5L5A - chains H and I of the 28 polymer chains in the assembly; structure by X-ray diffraction, 2.40 A resolution.

Chain H:
Protein: Proteasome subunit beta type-2
Source organism: Saccharomyces cerevisiae S288c
Notes: EC 3.4.25.1
Reference sequence: P25043 (PSB2_YEAST); residues 1-232 here correspond to UniProt positions 30-261 (UniProt number = residue number + 29)
Amino-acid sequence (232 residues; numbered 1 to 232; the number before each row is that of its first residue):
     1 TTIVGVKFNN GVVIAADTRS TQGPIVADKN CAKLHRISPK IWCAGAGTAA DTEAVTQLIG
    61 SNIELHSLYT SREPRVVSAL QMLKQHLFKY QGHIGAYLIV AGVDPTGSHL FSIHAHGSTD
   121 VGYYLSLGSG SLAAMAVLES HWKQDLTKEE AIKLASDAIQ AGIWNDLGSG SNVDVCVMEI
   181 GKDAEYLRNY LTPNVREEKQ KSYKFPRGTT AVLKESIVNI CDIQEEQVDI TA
Disordered / not traced: 227-232
Metal / ion sites: Mg2+ near Gln91 (its only coordinating residue here)
Swiss-Prot annotation at these positions:
  - active site: Thr1 (Nucleophile)

Chain I:
Protein: Proteasome subunit beta type-3
Source organism: Saccharomyces cerevisiae S288c
Notes: EC 3.4.25.1
Reference sequence: P25451 (PSB3_YEAST); residues 0-204 here correspond to UniProt positions 1-205 (UniProt number = residue number + 1)
Amino-acid sequence (205 residues; each row starts with the number of its first residue; numbering starts at 0):
     0 MSDPSSINGG IVVAMTGKDC VAIACDLRLG SQSLGVSNKF EKIFHYGHVF LGITGLATDV
    60 TTLNEMFRYK TNLYKLKEER AIEPETFTQL VSSSLYERRF GPYFVGPVVA GINSKSGKPF
   120 IAGFDLIGCI DEAKDFIVSG TASDQLFGMC ESLYEPNLEP EDLFETISQA LLNAADRDAL
   180 SGWGAVVYII KKDEVVKRYL KMRQD
Disordered / not traced: 0
Metal / ion sites: Mg2+ site 1: Asp177, Ser180; Mg2+ site 2: Asp204 (shared with 3 residues of chain Y)
Swiss-Prot annotation at these positions:
  - modified residue: Ser30 (Phosphoserine)
  - cross-link: Lys69 (Glycyl lysine isopeptide (Lys-Gly) (interchain with G-Cter in ubiquitin))

Chain H / chain I interface:
Residue-residue contacts (62; chain H residue first):
  Gln22(H) - Phe146(I)
  Ile25(H) - Asp143(I)
  Ile25(H) - Phe146(I)  hydrophobic
  Val26(H) - Phe146(I)
  Ala27(H) - Asp130(I)
  Ala27(H) - Phe146(I)  hydrophobic
  Asp28(H) - Asp130(I)
  Lys29(H) - Glu150(I)  salt bridge
  Thr48(H) - Ile126(I)
  Ala49(H) - Cys128(I)  hydrophobic
  Ala50(H) - Tyr95(I)
  Ala50(H) - Ile126(I)  hydrophobic
  Ala50(H) - Cys128(I)
  Asp51(H) - Tyr95(I)  hydrogen bond
  Asp51(H) - Arg98(I)  salt bridge
  Ala54(H) - Tyr95(I)
  Tyr90(H) - Phe99(I)  hydrophobic
  His93(H) - Arg98(I)  hydrogen bond (backbone-side chain)
  His93(H) - Phe99(I)
  Ile94(H) - Phe99(I)  hydrophobic
  Arg196(H) - Glu150(I)  salt bridge
  Lys199(H) - Glu150(I)
  Lys199(H) - Ser151(I)
  Lys199(H) - Tyr153(I)
  Ser202(H) - Glu154(I)  hydrogen bond
  Tyr203(H) - Ser151(I)
  Tyr203(H) - Leu152(I)  hydrophobic
  Lys204(H) - Asp161(I)  salt bridge
  Phe205(H) - Leu152(I)  hydrophobic
  Phe205(H) - Glu164(I)
  Phe205(H) - Gln168(I)
  Arg207(H) - Glu160(I)  salt bridge
  Arg207(H) - Asp161(I)  salt bridge
  Gly208(H) - Glu164(I)  hydrogen bond (backbone-side chain)
  Thr209(H) - Glu164(I)
  Thr210(H) - Glu164(I)  hydrogen bond
  Thr210(H) - Ser167(I)
  Thr210(H) - Gln168(I)  hydrogen bond
  Thr210(H) - Leu199(I)
  Ala211(H) - Leu199(I)
  Ala211(H) - Lys200(I)  hydrogen bond (backbone-backbone)
  Val212(H) - Phe163(I)  hydrophobic
  Val212(H) - Tyr198(I)
  Leu213(H) - Tyr198(I)  hydrogen bond (backbone-backbone)
  Leu213(H) - Leu199(I)
  Leu213(H) - Lys200(I)
  Lys214(H) - Lys196(I)
  Lys214(H) - Arg197(I)
  Lys214(H) - Tyr198(I)  hydrogen bond (backbone-backbone)
  Glu215(H) - Lys196(I)
  Glu215(H) - Arg197(I)  salt bridge
  Ser216(H) - Val195(I)
  Ser216(H) - Lys196(I)  hydrogen bond (backbone-backbone)
  Ile217(H) - Val194(I)
  Val218(H) - His44(I)
  Val218(H) - Val194(I)  hydrogen bond (backbone-backbone)
  Val218(H) - Lys196(I)
  Asn219(H) - His44(I)
  Ile220(H) - Gly46(I)
  Ile220(H) - Phe49(I)  hydrophobic
  Ile220(H) - Val194(I)  hydrophobic
  Asp222(H) - Lys74(I)  salt bridge
Interface residues without a listed pair, chain H (36 interface residues in all): Pro206
Interface residues without a listed pair, chain I (36 interface residues in all): His47, Leu157, Glu158, Thr165, Leu171, Tyr187

Overview:
Chain H and chain I each contribute 36 residues to their interface, with 11 hydrogen bonds and 8 salt bridges.
Polar contacts include Lys29(H)-Glu150(I), Asp51(H)-Arg98(I) and Arg196(H)-Glu150(I). Asp177(I) and Ser180(I)
form the Mg2+ site 1. UniProt lists active-site residue Thr1(H) on chain H.
Here chain H is Proteasome subunit beta type-2 and chain I is Proteasome subunit beta type-3, both from
Saccharomyces cerevisiae S288c. Entry 5L5A (Yeast 20S proteasome with human beta5i (1-138; R57T)) was
determined by X-ray diffraction (same publication as 5L52, 5L54, 5L55, 5L5B, 5L5D, 5L5E and 30 further
entries).
